1CBV - chains L and H of the 3 polymer chains in the assembly; structure by X-ray diffraction, 2.66 A resolution.

Chain L:
Molecule: Protein (fab (BV04-01) autoantibody-light chain)
Source organism: Mus musculus
Notes: antibody fragment or engineered binder
Sequence (219 residues; each row starts with the number of its first residue):
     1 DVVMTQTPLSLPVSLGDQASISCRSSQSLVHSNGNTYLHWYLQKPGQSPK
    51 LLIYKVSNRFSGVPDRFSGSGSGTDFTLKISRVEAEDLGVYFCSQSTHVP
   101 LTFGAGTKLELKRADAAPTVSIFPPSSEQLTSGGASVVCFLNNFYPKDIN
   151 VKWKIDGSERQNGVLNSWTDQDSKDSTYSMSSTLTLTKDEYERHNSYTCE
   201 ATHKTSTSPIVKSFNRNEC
Disulfides: Cys23-Cys93, Cys139-Cys199

Chain H:
Molecule: Protein (fab (BV04-01) autoantibody-heavy chain)
Source organism: Mus musculus
Notes: antibody fragment or engineered binder
Sequence (219 residues; numbered 1 to 219; the number before each row is that of its first residue):
     1 EVQPVETGGGLVQPKGSLKLSCAASGFSFNTNAMNWVRQAPGKGLEWVAR
    51 IRSKSNNYATYYADSVKDRFTISRDDSQNMLYLQMNNLKTEDTAMYYCVR
   101 DQTGTAWFAYWGQGTLVTVSAAKTTPPSVYPLAPGCGDTTGSSVTLGCLV
   151 KGYFPESVTVTWNSGSLSSSVHTFPALLQSGLYTMSSSVTVPSSTWPSQT
   201 VTCSVAHPASSTTVDKKLE
Disulfides: Cys22-Cys98, Cys148-Cys203

Interface between chain L and chain H:
Contacting residue pairs - 64 pairs, chain L then chain H:
  Tyr41(L) - Phe108(H)  hydrogen bond (side chain-backbone)
  Tyr41(L) - Trp111(H)
  Gln43(L) - Gln39(H)
  Gln43(L) - Tyr97(H)
  Gln47(L) - Tyr97(H)
  Ser48(L) - Trp111(H)
  Ser48(L) - Gly112(H)  hydrogen bond (side chain-backbone)
  Ser48(L) - Gln113(H)
  Pro49(L) - Tyr97(H)
  Pro49(L) - Trp111(H)
  Leu51(L) - Ala109(H)
  Tyr54(L) - Thr105(H)
  Phe60(L) - Gln102(H)
  Phe60(L) - Ala109(H)  hydrophobic
  Phe60(L) - Tyr110(H)
  Phe92(L) - Leu45(H)  hydrophobic
  Ser96(L) - Trp107(H)  hydrogen bond
  Ser96(L) - Phe108(H)
  Leu101(L) - Trp47(H)  hydrophobic
  Leu101(L) - Phe108(H)  hydrophobic
  Phe103(L) - Leu45(H)  hydrophobic
  Phe103(L) - Trp111(H)  hydrophobic
  Ala105(L) - Lys43(H)
  Ser121(L) - Thr145(H)  hydrogen bond
  Phe123(L) - Leu132(H)  hydrophobic
  Phe123(L) - Ala133(H)
  Phe123(L) - Pro134(H)
  Phe123(L) - Thr145(H)
  Pro124(L) - Ala133(H)
  Pro124(L) - Pro134(H)
  Ser126(L) - Tyr130(H)
  Ser126(L) - Pro131(H)
  Glu128(L) - Tyr130(H)
  Glu128(L) - Pro131(H)
  Glu128(L) - Lys216(H)  salt bridge
  Gln129(L) - Tyr130(H)
  Gln129(L) - Lys151(H)
  Ser132(L) - Tyr130(H)
  Ser136(L) - Leu149(H)
  Val138(L) - Leu132(H)  hydrophobic
  Phe140(L) - Phe174(H)  hydrophobic
  Phe140(L) - Ser186(H)
  Phe140(L) - Ser187(H)
  Phe140(L) - Ser188(H)
  Asn142(L) - His172(H)  hydrogen bond
  Asn142(L) - Ser188(H)  hydrogen bond
  Asn143(L) - His172(H)  hydrogen bond
  Leu165(L) - Gln179(H)
  Asn166(L) - Leu177(H)
  Ser167(L) - Phe174(H)
  Ser167(L) - Pro175(H)  hydrogen bond (side chain-backbone)
  Ser167(L) - Leu177(H)
  Trp168(L) - Pro175(H)
  Thr169(L) - Thr173(H)
  Thr169(L) - Phe174(H)
  Asp172(L) - His172(H)  salt bridge
  Ser179(L) - His172(H)  hydrogen bond
  Ser179(L) - Phe174(H)
  Met180(L) - Phe174(H)
  Ser181(L) - Phe174(H)
  Ser181(L) - Ser186(H)
  Thr185(L) - Gln179(H)
  Cys219(L) - Gly135(H)
  Cys219(L) - Cys136(H)  disulfide
Also at the interface, not in a pair above, chain L (42 interface residues in all): His39, Lys55, Pro100, Ile122, Thr183, Glu218
Also at the interface, not in a pair above, chain H (40 interface residues in all): Val37, Ala106, Leu146, Gly147, Leu178, Thr184
Disulfides between the chains: Cys219(L)-Cys136(H)

In short:
The interface between chain L and chain H involves 42 residues on one side and 40 on the other, with 1
disulfide bond, 9 hydrogen bonds and 2 salt bridges. Polar contacts include Glu128(L)-Lys216(H),
Asp172(L)-His172(H) and Tyr41(L)-Phe108(H).
Chain L is Protein (fab (BV04-01) autoantibody-light chain) and chain H is Protein (fab (BV04-01)
autoantibody-heavy chain), both from Mus musculus; the structure, An autoantibody to single-stranded DNA:
comparison of the three-dimensional structures of the unliganded fab and a ..., was determined by X-ray
diffraction together with 1NBV from the same study.
